Entry 5G6V (X-ray diffraction, 2.20 A resolution); this record covers chain A.

[Chain A]
Protein: Cyclin-dependent kinase 16
Source organism: Homo sapiens
Notes: EC 2.7.11.22; fragment: kinase domain, residues 163-478
UniProt: Q00536 (CDK16_HUMAN); numbering as in UniProt (aligned over 163-478)
Sequence (324 residues; numbered 162 to 485; the number before each row is that of its first residue):
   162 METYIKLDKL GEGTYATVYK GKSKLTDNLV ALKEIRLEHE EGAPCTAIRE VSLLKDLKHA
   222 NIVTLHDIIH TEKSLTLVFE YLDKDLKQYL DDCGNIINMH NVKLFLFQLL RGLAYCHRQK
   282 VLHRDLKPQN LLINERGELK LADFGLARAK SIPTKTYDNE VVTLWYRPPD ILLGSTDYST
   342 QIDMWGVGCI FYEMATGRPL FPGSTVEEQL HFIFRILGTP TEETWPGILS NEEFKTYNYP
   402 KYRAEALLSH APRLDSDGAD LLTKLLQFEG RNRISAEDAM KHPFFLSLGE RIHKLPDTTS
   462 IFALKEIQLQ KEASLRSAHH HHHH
Disordered / not traced: 312-316, 475-485
Differences from the reference sequence: expression tag (162, 479-485); engineered mutation Asp319 (Ser in Q00536)
Curated features (UniProtKB/Swiss-Prot):
  - active site: Asp286 (Proton acceptor)
  - binding site (ATP): Leu171 to Val179, Lys194
  - modified residue: Thr175 (Phosphothreonine), Thr380 (Phosphothreonine), Ser391 (Phosphoserine), Ser478 (Phosphoserine)
  - mutagenesis: Lys194 (K194A: Loss of kinase activity. Abolishes effect on insulin secretion; K194R: Loss of kinase activity)
Small-molecule neighbours: dcc-2036 (919; 4-[4-({[3-tert-butyl-1-(quinolin-6-yl)-1H-pyrazol-5-yl]carbamoyl}amino)-3-fluorophenoxy]-N-methylpyridine-2-carboxamide): Leu171, Val179, Ala192, Lys194, Thr207, Glu211, Leu214, Leu215, Leu218, Ile223, Val224, Phe240, Glu241, Tyr242, Leu243, Asp244, Lys245, Asp246, Gln249, Cys277, Val282, His284, Leu293, Leu302, Ala303, Asp304, Phe305
What the authors report for this chain:
  - conformationally variable residues (loop rearrangement, order/disorder transition, side-chain flip): Asp304, Phe305, Gly306, Ser312 to Lys316
  - contacts within the chain: Lys194-Glu211 (salt bridge)
  - binding site for dcc-2036: Glu211, Phe240, Leu243, Asp304, Phe305
  - specificity-determining residues: Thr207 (proposed by the authors, not directly observed)
  - mutagenesis - D304A: unchanged binding to cyclin Y and 14-3-3 protein
  - mutagenesis - D304A: abolished catalytic activity

[In short]
Ligands of chain A: dcc-2036. Curated annotation (UniProt) lists active-site residue Asp286, 10 ATP-binding
residues and one mutagenesis site. From the paper: a binding site for dcc-2036 at Glu211, Phe240 and Leu243
among others; D304A abolishes catalytic activity.
Chain A is Cyclin-dependent kinase 16 (Homo sapiens); the structure, Crystal structure of the PCTAIRE1 kinase
in complex with inhibitor, was determined by X-ray diffraction, deposited together with 3MTL.
